PDB entry 9E90 | electron microscopy, 3.45 A resolution | chains A and C of the 3 polymer chains in the assembly

== Chain A (and C) ==
Molecule: Retron Ec83 probable ATPase
Organism: Escherichia coli
Notes: chain C of this document is another copy of the same molecule, construct and numbering; everything in this record applies to it too
Reference sequence: Q47527 (ATP83_ECOLX); residues 1-542 here = UniProt positions 1-542
Amino-acid sequence (542 residues; row label = number of the first residue in the row):
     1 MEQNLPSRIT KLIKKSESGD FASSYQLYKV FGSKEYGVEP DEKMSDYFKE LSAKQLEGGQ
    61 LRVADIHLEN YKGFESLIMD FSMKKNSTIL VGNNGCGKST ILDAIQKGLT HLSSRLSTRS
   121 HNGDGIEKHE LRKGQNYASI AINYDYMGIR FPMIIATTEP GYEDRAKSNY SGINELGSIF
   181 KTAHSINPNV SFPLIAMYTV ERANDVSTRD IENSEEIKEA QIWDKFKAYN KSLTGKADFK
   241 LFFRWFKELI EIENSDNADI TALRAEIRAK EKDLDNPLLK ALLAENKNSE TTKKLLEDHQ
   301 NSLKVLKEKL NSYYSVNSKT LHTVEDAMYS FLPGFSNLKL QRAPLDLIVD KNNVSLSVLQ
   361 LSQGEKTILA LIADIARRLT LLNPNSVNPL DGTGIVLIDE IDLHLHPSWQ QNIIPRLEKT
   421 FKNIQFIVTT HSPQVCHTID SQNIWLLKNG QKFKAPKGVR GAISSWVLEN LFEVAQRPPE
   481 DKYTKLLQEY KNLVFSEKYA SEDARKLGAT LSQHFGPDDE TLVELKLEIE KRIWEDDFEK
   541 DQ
Not modelled in the structure: 51-55, 262-315 (chain C: 255-313, 541-542)
Swiss-Prot annotation at these positions:
  - motif: Gly92 to Ser99 (ATP-binding)
Ligand contacts:
  - ATP (adenosine-5'-triphosphate), molecule 1: Lys72, Gly73, Asn93, Asn94, Gly95, Cys96, Gly97, Lys98, Ser99, Thr100, His129, Leu131, Arg132, Lys133, Asp399, Glu400, His431
  - ATP, molecule 2: Lys351, Val354, Leu356, Gln360, Leu361, Ser362, Gln363

== Interface between chain A and chain C ==
Contacting residue pairs (95; chain A residue first):
  Lys72(A) with Gln360(C)
  Gly92(A) with His406(C)
  Asn93(A) with His406(C), hydrogen bond
  Asn94(A) with Gly364(C), hydrogen bond (side chain-backbone); His404(C); His406(C)
  Gly95(A) with Ser362(C)
  His129(A) with Gln360(C), hydrogen bond
  Glu130(A) with Gln360(C), hydrogen bond (backbone-side chain)
  Lys133(A) with Val354(C); Ser355(C), hydrogen bond (side chain-backbone)
  Val200(A) with His404(C)
  Glu201(A) with Asn204(C)
  Asn204(A) with Glu201(C); Asn204(C), hydrogen bond
  Asn353(A) with Lys133(C)
  Val354(A) with Lys133(C)
  Ser355(A) with Lys133(C)
  Leu359(A) with His129(C)
  Gln360(A) with Lys72(C), hydrogen bond (backbone-side chain); His129(C), hydrogen bond (side chain-backbone)
  Gln363(A) with Val200(C)
  Glu365(A) with Asn94(C)
  Glu400(A) with His404(C), salt bridge
  Leu403(A) with Leu403(C), hydrophobic; His404(C)
  His404(A) with Asn94(C); Val200(C); Glu400(C); Leu403(C)
  Leu405(A) with Asn94(C)
  His406(A) with Gly92(C); Asn93(C), hydrogen bond; Asn94(C); Phe472(C); Val474(C)
  Pro407(A) with His431(C); Phe472(C), hydrophobic; Val474(C), hydrophobic
  Ser408(A) with Val474(C)
  Trp409(A) with Asn94(C)
  Gln411(A) with Val474(C); Ala475(C), hydrogen bond (side chain-backbone); Pro479(C)
  His431(A) with Leu405(C); Pro407(C)
  Pro433(A) with Gln434(C)
  Gln434(A) with Leu468(C)
  His437(A) with Pro478(C)
  Thr438(A) with Asp481(C)
  Lys457(A) with Gln513(C), hydrogen bond (side chain-backbone); His514(C)
  Gly458(A) with His514(C); Phe515(C)
  Val459(A) with His514(C)
  Arg460(A) with Pro478(C); Asp481(C), salt bridge; His514(C)
  Gly461(A) with Arg477(C), hydrogen bond (backbone-side chain); Pro478(C); Asp481(C); Phe515(C)
  Ala462(A) with Gln476(C); Arg477(C); Pro478(C)
  Ile463(A) with Ser465(C)
  Ser464(A) with Leu468(C); Gln476(C)
  Leu468(A) with Gln434(C)
  Phe472(A) with His406(C); Pro407(C), hydrophobic
  Val474(A) with Pro407(C); Ser408(C); Gln411(C)
  Ala475(A) with Gln411(C), hydrogen bond (backbone-side chain)
  Gln476(A) with Ala462(C)
  Arg477(A) with Gly461(C), hydrogen bond (side chain-backbone); Ala462(C); Ile463(C)
  Pro478(A) with His437(C); Gly461(C); Ala462(C)
  Pro479(A) with Gln411(C)
  Glu480(A) with Asn412(C)
  Asp481(A) with Arg460(C), salt bridge; Gly461(C)
  Lys482(A) with Arg460(C)
  Thr484(A) with Gly461(C)
  Gln513(A) with Lys457(C), hydrogen bond (backbone-side chain)
  His514(A) with Asp440(C); Lys457(C); Gly458(C); Arg460(C), hydrogen bond (side chain-backbone)
  Phe515(A) with Arg460(C); Gly461(C)
Other interface residues (no listed pair), chain A (58 interface residues in all): Lys351, Ser362, Asn412
Other interface residues (no listed pair), chain C (52 interface residues in all): Gly95, Glu365, Thr438, Ser464, Lys482, Tyr483

== Summary ==
58 residues of chain A and 52 residues of chain C are in contact; the contacts include 16 hydrogen bonds and 3
salt bridges. Polar contacts include Glu400(A)-His404(C), Arg460(A)-Asp481(C) and Asn93(A)-His406(C). Ligands
of chain A: ATP.
Both chains are Retron Ec83 probable ATPase (Escherichia coli). Entry 9E90 (Ec83 Retron PtuA/PtuB (2-1)
complex bound to ATP) was determined by electron microscopy, deposited together with 9E91 and 9O4A.
